8KE0 - chains C and J of the 11 polymer chains in the assembly; structure by electron microscopy, 4.00 A resolution.

[Chain C]
Name: Histone H2A type 1-B/E
Organism: Homo sapiens
UniProt: P04908 (H2A1B_HUMAN); residues 0-129 here correspond to UniProt positions 1-130 (UniProt number = residue number + 1)
Chain sequence (133 residues; row label = number of the first residue in the row; numbers below 1 keep their minus sign (Gly-3 is residue -3)):
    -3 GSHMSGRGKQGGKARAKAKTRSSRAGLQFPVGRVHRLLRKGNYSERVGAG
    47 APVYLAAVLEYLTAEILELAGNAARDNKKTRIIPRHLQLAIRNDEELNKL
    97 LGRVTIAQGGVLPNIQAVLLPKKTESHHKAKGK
Not modelled in the structure: -3 to 9, 119-129
Differences from the reference sequence: expression tag (-3 to -1)
UniProt features mapped onto this chain:
  - modified residue: Ser1 (N-acetylserine), Arg3 (Citrulline), Lys5 (N6-(2-hydroxyisobutyryl)lysine), Lys9 (N6-(2-hydroxyisobutyryl)lysine), Lys13 (N6-(beta-hydroxybutyryl)lysine), Lys36 (N6-(2-hydroxyisobutyryl)lysine), Lys74 (N6-(2-hydroxyisobutyryl)lysine), Lys75 (N6-(2-hydroxyisobutyryl)lysine), Lys95 (N6-(2-hydroxyisobutyryl)lysine), Gln104 (N5-methylglutamine), Lys118 (N6-(2-hydroxyisobutyryl)lysine), Lys119 (N6-crotonyllysine), Thr120 (Phosphothreonine), Lys125 (N6-crotonyllysine)
  - cross-link (Glycyl lysine isopeptide (Lys-Gly)): Lys13 (interchain with G-Cter in ubiquitin), Lys15 (interchain with G-Cter in ubiquitin), Lys119 (interchain with G-Cter in ubiquitin)

[Chain J]
Molecule: 193-nt DNA strand
Organism: synthetic construct
Sequence (193 nucleotides; row label = number of the first residue in the row; numbers below 1 keep their minus sign (DA-96 is residue -96)):
   -96 ATCACGTAATATTGGCCAGCTAGGATCACAATCCCGGTGCCGAGGCCGCT
   -46 CAATTGGTCGTAGACAGCTCTAGCACCGCTTAAACGCACGTACGGATTCC
     4 GTACGTGCGTTTAAGCGGTGCTAGAGCTGTCTACGACCAATTGAGCGGCC
    54 TCGGCACCGGGATTGTGATCCTAGCTGGCCAATATTACGTGAT
Not modelled in the structure: -96 to -92, 92-96

[Interface between chain C and chain J]
Residue-residue contacts (16):
  Arg11(C) with DA43(J), base contact; DT44(J), hydrogen bond to the sugar
  Ala14(C) with DG46(J), sugar contact
  Arg29(C) with DG48(J), hydrogen bond to the phosphate; DC49(J), salt bridge to the phosphate
  Arg42(C) with DG38(J), hydrogen bond to the sugar; DA39(J), phosphate contact
  Val43(C) with DG38(J), sugar contact; DA39(J), hydrogen bond to the phosphate
  Gly44(C) with DG38(J), phosphate contact
  Ala45(C) with DG38(J), hydrogen bond to the phosphate
  Lys75(C) with DA59(J), salt bridge to the phosphate
  Thr76(C) with DG57(J), phosphate contact; DC58(J), hydrogen bond to the phosphate
  Arg77(C) with DG57(J), sugar contact; DC58(J), hydrogen bond to the phosphate
Also at the interface, not in a pair above, chain C (12 interface residues in all): Thr16, Glu41
Also at the interface, not in a pair above, chain J (11 interface residues in all): DA47

[Overview]
12 residues of chain C face 11 of chain J across their interface; the contacts include 7 hydrogen bonds and 2
salt bridges. Polar pairs include Arg11(C)-DT44(J), Arg42(C)-DG38(J) and Arg29(C)-DG48(J).
Here chain C is Histone H2A type 1-B/E (Homo sapiens) and chain J is a 193-nt DNA strand (synthetic
construct). Entry 8KE0 (Structure of H1.2 bound to the nucleosome) was determined by electron microscopy,
deposited together with 8KD1 and 8KCY.
